Entry 7VGP (X-ray diffraction, 1.91 A resolution); this record covers chain A.

== Chain A ==
Molecule: Lysozyme C
From: Gallus gallus
Notes: EC 3.2.1.17
UniProt: P00698 (LYSC_CHICK); residues 1-129 here correspond to UniProt positions 19-147 (UniProt number = residue number + 18)
Chain sequence (129 residues; numbered 1 to 129; the number before each row is that of its first residue):
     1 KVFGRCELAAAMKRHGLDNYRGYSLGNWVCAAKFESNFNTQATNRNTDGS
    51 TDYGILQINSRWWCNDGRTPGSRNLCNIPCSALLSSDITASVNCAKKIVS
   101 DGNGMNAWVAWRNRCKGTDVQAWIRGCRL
Disulfides: C6-C127, C30-C115, C64-C80, C76-C94
Metal / ion sites: Na+: S60, C64, S72, R73
UniProt features mapped onto this chain:
  - active site: E35, D52
  - binding site (substrate): D101

== Summary ==
S60, C64, S72 and R73 form the Na+ site. From UniProt: active-site residues E35 and D52 and substrate-binding
residue D101.
Chain A is Lysozyme C (Gallus gallus); the structure, Hen egg lysozyme refolded after denaturation at acidic
pH, was determined by X-ray diffraction, deposited together with 7VGO.
